7D7C - chains A and B of the 7 polymer chains in the assembly; structure by electron microscopy, 3.60 A resolution.

== Chain A (and B) ==
Molecule: DNA-directed RNA polymerase subunit alpha
Source organism: Escherichia coli
Notes: EC 2.7.7.6; chain B of this document is another copy of the same molecule, construct and numbering; everything in this record applies to it too
UniProt: U9ZUN7 (U9ZUN7_ECOLX); residues 1-329 here = UniProt positions 1-329
Sequence (329 residues; each row starts with the number of its first residue):
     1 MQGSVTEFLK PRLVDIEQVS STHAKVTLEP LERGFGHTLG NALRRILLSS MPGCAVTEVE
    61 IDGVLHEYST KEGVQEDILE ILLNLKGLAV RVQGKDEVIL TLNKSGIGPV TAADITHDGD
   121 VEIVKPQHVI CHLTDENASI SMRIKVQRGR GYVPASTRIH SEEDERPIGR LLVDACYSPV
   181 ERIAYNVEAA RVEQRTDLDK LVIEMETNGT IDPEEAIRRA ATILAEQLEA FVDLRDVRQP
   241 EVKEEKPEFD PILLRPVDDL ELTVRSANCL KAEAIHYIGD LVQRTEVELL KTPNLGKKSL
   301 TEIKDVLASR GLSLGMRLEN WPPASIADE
Unresolved in the structure: 1-7, 160-165, 233-329 (chain B: 1-4, 159-169, 234-329)

== Interface between chain A and chain B ==
Residue-residue contacts (44):
  Phe8(A) - Arg150(B)
  Lys10(A) - Glu226(B)  hydrogen bond (side chain-backbone)
  Lys10(A) - Gln227(B)
  Pro11(A) - Gln227(B)
  Pro11(A) - Ala230(B)
  Leu13(A) - Phe231(B)  hydrophobic
  Leu28(A) - Phe231(B)  hydrophobic
  Leu31(A) - Gln227(B)
  Glu32(A) - Gln227(B)  hydrogen bond
  Gly34(A) - Arg45(B)
  Phe35(A) - Ile223(B)  hydrophobic
  Phe35(A) - Gln227(B)
  His37(A) - Arg45(B)
  Thr38(A) - Ala42(B)
  Thr38(A) - Arg45(B)  hydrogen bond
  Asn41(A) - Asn41(B)
  Ala42(A) - Thr38(B)
  Arg45(A) - Gly34(B)  hydrogen bond (side chain-backbone)
  Arg45(A) - His37(B)
  Arg45(A) - Thr38(B)
  Ile46(A) - Phe35(B)  hydrophobic
  Ser50(A) - Phe8(B)
  Pro52(A) - Val5(B)  hydrophobic
  Arg150(A) - Val5(B)  hydrogen bond (side chain-backbone)
  Arg150(A) - Glu7(B)
  Arg150(A) - Phe8(B)
  Arg150(A) - Glu32(B)  salt bridge
  Arg218(A) - Phe231(B)
  Arg219(A) - Thr6(B)  hydrogen bond
  Arg219(A) - Phe8(B)
  Ala221(A) - Phe231(B)  hydrophobic
  Thr222(A) - Val232(B)
  Ile223(A) - Phe8(B)  hydrophobic
  Leu224(A) - Leu39(B)  hydrophobic
  Leu224(A) - Leu228(B)  hydrophobic
  Glu226(A) - Lys10(B)  salt bridge
  Gln227(A) - Leu9(B)  hydrogen bond (side chain-backbone)
  Gln227(A) - Pro11(B)
  Leu228(A) - Leu224(B)  hydrophobic
  Phe231(A) - Leu28(B)  hydrophobic
  Phe231(A) - Ala221(B)  hydrophobic
  Val232(A) - Arg218(B)
  Val232(A) - Ala221(B)  hydrophobic
  Val232(A) - Thr222(B)
Other interface residues (no listed pair), chain A (37 interface residues in all): Leu9, Arg12, Arg33, Leu39, Ser49, Ala225, Glu229, Ala230
Other interface residues (no listed pair), chain B (35 interface residues in all): Arg33, Ile46, Ser50, Ile217, Ala225, Asp233

== In short ==
Chain A and chain B form an interface of 37 and 35 residues respectively, with 7 hydrogen bonds and 2 salt
bridges. Polar pairs include Arg150(A)-Glu32(B), Glu226(A)-Lys10(B) and Glu32(A)-Gln227(B).
Both chains are DNA-directed RNA polymerase subunit alpha (Escherichia coli). Entry 7D7C (CryoEM structure of
gp55-dependent RNA polymerase-promoter open complex) was determined by electron microscopy together with 7D7D
from the same study.
